Entry 6NJ8 (electron microscopy, 3.85 A resolution); this record covers chains B and E of the 7 polymer chains in the assembly.

# Chain B
Molecule: Encapsulating protein for a DyP-type peroxidase
Source organism: Quasibacillus thermotolerans
UniProtKB: A0A0F5HPP7 (A0A0F5HPP7_9BACI); residues 1-282 here = UniProt positions 1-282
Amino-acid sequence (282 residues; numbered 1 to 282; the number before each row is that of its first residue):
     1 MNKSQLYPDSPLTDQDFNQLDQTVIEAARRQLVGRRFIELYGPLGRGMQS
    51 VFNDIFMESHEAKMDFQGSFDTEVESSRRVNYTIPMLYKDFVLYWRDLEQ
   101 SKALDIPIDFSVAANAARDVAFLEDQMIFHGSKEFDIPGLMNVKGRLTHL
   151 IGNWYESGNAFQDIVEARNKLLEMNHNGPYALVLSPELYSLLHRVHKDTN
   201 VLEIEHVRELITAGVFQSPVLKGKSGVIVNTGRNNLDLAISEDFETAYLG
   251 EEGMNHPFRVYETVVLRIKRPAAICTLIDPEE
Disordered / not traced: 1-5
Swiss-Prot annotation at these positions:
  - site: D9 (3-fold pore central residue), D71 (3-fold pore central residue), N200 (5-fold pore central residue), E251 (3-fold pore central residue), E252 (3-fold pore central residue)

# Chain E
Molecule: targeting peptide
Source organism: Bacillus thermotolerans
Amino-acid sequence (7 residues; numbered 3 to 9; the number before each row is that of its first residue):
     3 TVGSLIQ

# Interface between chain B and chain E
Residue-residue contacts (17; chain B residue first):
  I25(B) - G5(E)
  R29(B) - L7(E)  hydrogen bond (side chain-backbone)
  R29(B) - I8(E)
  R35(B) - S6(E)  hydrogen bond (side chain-backbone)
  R35(B) - L7(E)
  R35(B) - I8(E)
  R35(B) - Q9(E)
  R36(B) - I8(E)
  R36(B) - Q9(E)
  F37(B) - Q9(E)
  E39(B) - Q9(E)  hydrogen bond
  L40(B) - L7(E)  hydrophobic
  P43(B) - T3(E)
  P43(B) - V4(E)
  D243(B) - V4(E)
  D243(B) - G5(E)  hydrogen bond (side chain-backbone)
  D243(B) - S6(E)  hydrogen bond (side chain-backbone)
Also at the interface, not in a pair above, chain B (10 interface residues in all): F244

# In short
The interface between chain B and chain E involves 10 residues on one side and 7 on the other, with 5 hydrogen
bonds. Polar pairs include R29(B)-L7(E), R35(B)-S6(E) and E39(B)-Q9(E).
Chain B is Encapsulating protein for a DyP-type peroxidase (Quasibacillus thermotolerans) and chain E is
targeting peptide (Bacillus thermotolerans); the structure, Encapsulin iron storage compartment from
Quasibacillus thermotolerans, was determined by electron microscopy, deposited together with 6N63.
